2SEM - chains A and B of the 4 polymer chains in the assembly; structure by X-ray diffraction, 2.20 A resolution.

# Chain A
Protein: Protein (sex muscle abnormal protein 5)
Source organism: Caenorhabditis elegans
Notes: fragment: c-terminal sh3
UniProt: P29355 (SEM5_CAEEL); residue numbers follow UniProt; this construct covers 155-214
Chain sequence (60 residues; numbered 155 to 214; the number before each row is that of its first residue):
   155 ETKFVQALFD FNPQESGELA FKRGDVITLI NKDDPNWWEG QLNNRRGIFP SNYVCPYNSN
Not modelled in the structure: 213-214

# Chain B
Protein: Protein (sex muscle abnormal protein 5)
Source organism: Caenorhabditis elegans
Notes: fragment: c-terminal sh3
UniProt: P29355 (SEM5_CAEEL); residues 255-314 here correspond to UniProt positions 155-214 (UniProt number = residue number - 100)
Chain sequence (60 residues; each row starts with the number of its first residue):
   255 ETKFVQALFD FNPQESGELA FKRGDVITLI NKDDPNWWEG QLNNRRGIFP SNYVCPYNSN
Not modelled in the structure: 255

# How chain A and chain B interact
Residue-residue contacts (5):
  Q160(A) - L262(B)
  L162(A) - Q260(B)
  L162(A) - L262(B)  hydrophobic
  R177(A) - R277(B)
  C209(A) - C309(B)  disulfide
Also at the interface, not in a pair above, chain A (5 interface residues in all): P210
Also at the interface, not in a pair above, chain B (6 interface residues in all): F263, P310
Disulfides between the chains: C209(A)-C309(B)

# In short
The interface between chain A and chain B involves 5 residues on one side and 6 on the other; the contacts
include 1 disulfide bond.
Chain A and chain B are both Protein (sex muscle abnormal protein 5) (Caenorhabditis elegans); the structure,
SEM5 SH3 domain complexed with peptoid inhibitor, was determined by X-ray diffraction, deposited together with
1B07 and 3SEM.
